6YTK - chains B and C of the 20 polymer chains in the assembly; structure by electron microscopy, 4.07 A resolution (low resolution: residue-level contacts below are approximate; hydrogen-bond / salt-bridge calls are withheld).

== Chain B (and C) ==
Molecule: Calcium homeostasis modulator protein 4
Source organism: Homo sapiens
Notes: chain C of this document is another copy of the same molecule, construct and numbering; everything in this record applies to it too
UniProt: Q5JW98 (CAHM4_HUMAN); residues 1-314 here = UniProt positions 1-314
Amino-acid sequence (314 residues; numbered 1 to 314; the number before each row is that of its first residue):
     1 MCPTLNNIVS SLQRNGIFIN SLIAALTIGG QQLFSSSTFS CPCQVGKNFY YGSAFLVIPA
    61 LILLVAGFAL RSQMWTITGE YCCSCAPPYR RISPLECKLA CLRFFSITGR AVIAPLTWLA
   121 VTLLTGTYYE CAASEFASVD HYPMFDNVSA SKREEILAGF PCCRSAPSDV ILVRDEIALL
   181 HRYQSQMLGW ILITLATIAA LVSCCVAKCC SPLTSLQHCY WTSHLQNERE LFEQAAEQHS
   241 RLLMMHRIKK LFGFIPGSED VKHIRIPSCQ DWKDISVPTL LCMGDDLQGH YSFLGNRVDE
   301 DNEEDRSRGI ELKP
Not modelled in the structure: 1-3, 84-93, 281-314
Disulfide bonds: Cys41-Cys131, Cys43-Cys162

== Interface between chain B and chain C ==
Contacting residue pairs - 62 pairs, chain B then chain C:
  Thr4(B) with Asn6(C)
  Ile17(B) with Leu70(C)
  Leu95(B) with Leu280(C)
  Leu124(B) with Phe34(C)
  Glu176(B) with Gln44(C)
  Leu179(B) with Cys41(C); Pro42(C); Gln44(C)
  Leu180(B) with Lys47(C)
  Arg182(B) with Ser40(C)
  Tyr183(B) with Pro42(C); Lys47(C); Tyr50(C); Tyr51(C)
  Gln186(B) with Thr38(C); Tyr51(C); Phe55(C)
  Met187(B) with Tyr51(C); Ala54(C)
  Trp190(B) with Ala54(C); Phe55(C); Ile58(C); Pro59(C)
  Ile193(B) with Ile62(C)
  Thr194(B) with Ile58(C)
  Thr197(B) with Ile62(C); Val65(C)
  Cys204(B) with Trp75(C)
  Lys208(B) with Gly79(C)
  Leu216(B) with Phe232(C)
  Cys219(B) with Arg229(C); Glu233(C)
  Tyr220(B) with Ala236(C); His239(C)
  Ser223(B) with Glu237(C)
  His224(B) with Ser240(C); Arg247(C); Pro278(C)
  Asn227(B) with Glu237(C)
  Glu228(B) with Met244(C); Arg247(C); Pro278(C)
  Leu231(B) with Arg241(C); Met244(C); Met245(C)
  Phe232(B) with Met244(C); Ile248(C); Ile275(C)
  Gln234(B) with Pro256(C)
  Ala235(B) with Ile248(C); Phe252(C); Phe254(C); Pro256(C)
  Ala236(B) with Phe252(C)
  Gln238(B) with Phe254(C); Pro256(C); Ser258(C)
  His239(B) with Phe252(C); Phe254(C); Ile264(C); Arg265(C)
  Leu242(B) with Val261(C)
Interface residues without a listed pair, chain B (38 interface residues in all): Asn7, Thr125, Leu201, Cys209, Ser215, Leu243
Interface residues without a listed pair, chain C (51 interface residues in all): Cys43, Ala69, Thr76, Cys83, Leu243, Leu251, Ile255, Gly257, Pro267, Trp272

== Overview ==
38 residues of chain B face 51 of chain C across their interface.
Chain B and chain C are both Calcium homeostasis modulator protein 4 (Homo sapiens); the structure, Cryo-EM
structure of a dimer of decameric human CALHM4 in the absence of Ca2+, was determined by electron microscopy
together with 6YTL, 6YTO, 6YTQ, 6YTV and 6YTX from the same study.
